PDB entry 7M65 | electron microscopy, 4.10 A resolution (low resolution: residue-level contacts below are approximate; hydrogen-bond / salt-bridge calls are withheld) | chains A and G of the 10 polymer chains in the assembly

Chain A (and G):
Molecule: Islet amyloid polypeptide
Notes: fragment: C-terminal amidated peptide; chain G of this document is another copy of the same molecule, construct and numbering; everything in this record applies to it too
UniProt: P10997 (IAPP_HUMAN); residues 1-37 here correspond to UniProt positions 34-70 (UniProt number = residue number + 33)
Chain sequence (38 residues; row label = number of the first residue in the row):
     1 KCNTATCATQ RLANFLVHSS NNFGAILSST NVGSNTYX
Disordered / not traced: 1-5
Differences from the reference sequence: amidation (38)
Modified / non-standard residues: NH2 (amino group) at position 38
Reported in the primary citation:
  - conformationally variable residues (order/disorder transition): T6 to L12

Interface between chain A and chain G:
Contacting residue pairs - 60 pairs, chain A then chain G:
  T6(A) - T6(G)
  C7(A) - T6(G)
  C7(A) - C7(G)
  C7(A) - A8(G)
  A8(A) - A8(G)
  T9(A) - A8(G)
  T9(A) - T9(G)
  T9(A) - Q10(G)
  Q10(A) - Q10(G)
  Q10(A) - V32(G)
  R11(A) - Q10(G)
  R11(A) - R11(G)
  L12(A) - L12(G)
  A13(A) - L12(G)
  A13(A) - A13(G)
  N14(A) - A13(G)
  N14(A) - N14(G)
  F15(A) - F15(G)
  L16(A) - F15(G)
  L16(A) - L16(G)
  L16(A) - V17(G)
  V17(A) - V17(G)
  H18(A) - V17(G)
  H18(A) - H18(G)
  H18(A) - S19(G)
  S19(A) - S19(G)
  S20(A) - S19(G)
  S20(A) - S20(G)
  N21(A) - S20(G)
  N21(A) - N21(G)
  N22(A) - N22(G)
  F23(A) - N21(G)
  F23(A) - N22(G)
  F23(A) - F23(G)
  F23(A) - G24(G)
  G24(A) - G24(G)
  A25(A) - G24(G)
  A25(A) - A25(G)
  A25(A) - I26(G)
  I26(A) - I26(G)
  L27(A) - I26(G)
  L27(A) - S28(G)
  S28(A) - S28(G)
  S29(A) - S28(G)
  S29(A) - S29(G)
  S29(A) - T30(G)
  T30(A) - T30(G)
  N31(A) - T30(G)
  N31(A) - N31(G)
  N31(A) - V32(G)
  N31(A) - S34(G)
  V32(A) - V32(G)
  G33(A) - V32(G)
  G33(A) - S34(G)
  S34(A) - S34(G)
  N35(A) - N35(G)
  T36(A) - N35(G)
  T36(A) - T36(G)
  T36(A) - Y37(G)
  Y37(A) - Y37(G)
Also at the interface, not in a pair above, chain G (33 interface residues in all): L27, G33, NH2_38

Overview:
Chain A and chain G form an interface of 32 and 33 residues respectively. The paper reports conformational
variability at T6(A).
Chain A and chain G are both Islet amyloid polypeptide; the structure, Cryo-EM structure of human islet
amyloid polypeptide (hIAPP, or amylin) fibrils seeded by patient extracted fibrils ..., was determined by
electron microscopy (same publication as 7M61, 7M62 and 7M64).
